Entry 7K5B (electron microscopy, 4.50 A resolution (low resolution: residue-level contacts below are approximate; hydrogen-bond / salt-bridge calls are withheld)); this record covers chains D and O of the 18 polymer chains in the assembly.

== Chain D ==
Protein: Dynein intermediate chain 2
Organism: Tetrahymena thermophila
UniProt: I7M008 (I7M008_TETTS); numbering as in UniProt (aligned over 61-655)
Sequence (595 residues; each row starts with the number of its first residue):
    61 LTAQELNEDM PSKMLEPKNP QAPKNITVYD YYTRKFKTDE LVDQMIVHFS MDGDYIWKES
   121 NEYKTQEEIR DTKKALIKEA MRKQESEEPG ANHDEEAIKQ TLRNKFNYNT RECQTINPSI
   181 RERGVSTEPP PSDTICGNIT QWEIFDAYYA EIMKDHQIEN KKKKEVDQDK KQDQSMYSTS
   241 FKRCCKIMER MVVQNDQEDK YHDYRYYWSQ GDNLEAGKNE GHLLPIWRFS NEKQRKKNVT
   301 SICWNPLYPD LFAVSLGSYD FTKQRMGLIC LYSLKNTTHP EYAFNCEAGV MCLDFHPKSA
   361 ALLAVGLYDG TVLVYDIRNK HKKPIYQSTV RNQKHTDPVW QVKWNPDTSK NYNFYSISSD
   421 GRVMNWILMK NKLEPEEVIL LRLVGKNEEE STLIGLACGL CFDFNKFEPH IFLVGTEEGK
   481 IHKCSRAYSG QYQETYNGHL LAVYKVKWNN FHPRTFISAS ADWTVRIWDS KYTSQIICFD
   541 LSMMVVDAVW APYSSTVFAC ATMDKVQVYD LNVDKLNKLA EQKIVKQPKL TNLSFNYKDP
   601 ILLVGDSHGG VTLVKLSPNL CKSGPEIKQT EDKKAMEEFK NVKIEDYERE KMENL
Disordered / not traced: 270-277, 443-450

== Chain O ==
Protein: Dynein light chain 2A
Organism: Tetrahymena thermophila
UniProt: Q1HGH8 (Q1HGH8_TETTH); residues 13-132 here = UniProt positions 13-132
Sequence (120 residues; row label = number of the first residue in the row):
    13 RKREASLITL NYIKNRFYPS KIQKIIKELF EDRLKGVEYD PNNANQLSER LVLELREKIK
    73 RGKVPRYKIG VQVVFGEIKG QGLRIASKCL WDVQNDNYAS YTYTSEKVYC TGIVFGCYFE

== How chain D and chain O interact ==
Residue-residue contacts (46; chain D residue first):
  Gln64(D) with Asp104(O)
  Met70(D) with Leu22(O)
  Lys73(D) with Asp104(O)
  Leu75(D) with Leu102(O)
  Glu76(D) with Leu102(O)
  Pro77(D) with Lys100(O); Leu102(O)
  Asn79(D) with Trp103(O); Tyr110(O)
  Pro80(D) with Trp103(O); Val105(O)
  Gln81(D) with Tyr110(O)
  Gln104(D) with Lys100(O)
  Met105(D) with Ala98(O)
  Ile106(D) with Ala98(O); Ser99(O); Tyr110(O)
  Val107(D) with Arg96(O); Ile97(O); Ala98(O)
  His108(D) with Ile97(O); Ser99(O); Ser112(O); Thr114(O); Thr123(O); Ile125(O); Phe127(O)
  Phe109(D) with Leu95(O); Arg96(O); Ile97(O); Thr114(O); Thr116(O); Tyr121(O); Thr123(O)
  Ser110(D) with Leu95(O); Arg96(O)
  Met111(D) with Ile90(O); Gln93(O); Gly94(O); Leu95(O); Arg96(O)
  Asp112(D) with Gly94(O)
  Gly113(D) with Gly92(O); Gln93(O); Gly94(O)
  Asp114(D) with Gly92(O)
Other interface residues (no listed pair), chain D (22 interface residues in all): Lys78, Tyr115
Other interface residues (no listed pair), chain O (27 interface residues in all): Asn23, Lys91, Gln106, Asn109

== In short ==
22 residues of chain D face 27 of chain O across their interface.
Here chain D is Dynein intermediate chain 2 and chain O is Dynein light chain 2A, both from Tetrahymena
thermophila. Entry 7K5B (Structure of outer-arm dynein bound to microtubule doublet in microtubule binding
state 2 (MTBS-2)) was determined by electron microscopy together with 7K58, 7KEK, 7MWG and 7N32 from the same
study.
